Entry 9OC4 (electron microscopy, 2.10 A resolution); this record covers chains B and D of the 4 polymer chains in the assembly.

== Chain B ==
Name: Potassium-transporting ATPase ATP-binding subunit
Source organism: Escherichia coli K-12
Notes: EC 7.2.2.6
UniProtKB: P03960 (KDPB_ECOLI); residues 1-682 here = UniProt positions 1-682
Amino-acid sequence (682 residues; numbered 1 to 682; the number before each row is that of its first residue):
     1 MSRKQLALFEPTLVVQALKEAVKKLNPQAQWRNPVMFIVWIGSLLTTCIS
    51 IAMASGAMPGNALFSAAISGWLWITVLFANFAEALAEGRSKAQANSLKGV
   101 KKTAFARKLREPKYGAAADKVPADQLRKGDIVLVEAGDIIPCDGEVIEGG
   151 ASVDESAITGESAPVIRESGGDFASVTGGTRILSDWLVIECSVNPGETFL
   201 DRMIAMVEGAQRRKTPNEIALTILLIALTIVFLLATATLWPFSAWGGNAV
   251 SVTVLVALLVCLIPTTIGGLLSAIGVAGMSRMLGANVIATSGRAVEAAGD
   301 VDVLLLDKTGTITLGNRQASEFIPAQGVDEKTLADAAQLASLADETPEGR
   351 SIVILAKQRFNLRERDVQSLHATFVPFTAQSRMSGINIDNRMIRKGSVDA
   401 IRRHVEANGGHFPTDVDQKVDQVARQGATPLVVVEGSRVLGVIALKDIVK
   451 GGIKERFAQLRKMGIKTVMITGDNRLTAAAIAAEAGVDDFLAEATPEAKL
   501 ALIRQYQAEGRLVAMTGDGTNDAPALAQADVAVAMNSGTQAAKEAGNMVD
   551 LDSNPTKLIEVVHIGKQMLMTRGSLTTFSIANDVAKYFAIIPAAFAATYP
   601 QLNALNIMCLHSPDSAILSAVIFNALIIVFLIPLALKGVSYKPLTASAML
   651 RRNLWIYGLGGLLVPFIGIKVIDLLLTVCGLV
Disordered / not traced: 1
Cystine bridges: Cys-142/Cys-191
Modified residues: Asp-307 (aspartyl phosphate; PHD)
Metal / ion sites: K+: Val-260, Cys-261, Ile-263, Thr-265, Asn-624; Mg2+: Asp-307 (together with ADP)
Residues lining bound ligands:
  - 9Y0 ((2R)-3-(((2-aminoethoxy)(hydroxy)phosphoryl)oxy)-2-(palmitoyloxy)propyl (E)-octadec-9-enoate), molecule 1: Ile-41, Gly-42, Leu-45, Ile-49, Met-58, Pro-59, Leu-233, Thr-236, Ala-237, Thr-238, Trp-240, Pro-241, Val-252, Leu-255, Val-256, Leu-259
  - 9Y0, molecule 2: Leu-224, Thr-577, Ile-580, Ser-647, Arg-651, Leu-654, Trp-655, Gly-658, Leu-659, Leu-662
  - ADP (adenosine-5'-diphosphate): Asp-307, Lys-308, Thr-309, Arg-317, Asp-344, Thr-346, Glu-348, Phe-377, Arg-382, Met-383, Ser-384, Lys-395, Gly-396, Ser-397, Thr-429, Pro-430, Leu-431, Thr-471, Gly-472, Asp-473, Asn-474
Swiss-Prot annotation at these positions:
  - active site: Asp-307 (4-aspartylphosphate intermediate)
  - binding site (ATP): Asp-344, Glu-348, Phe-377 to Ser-384, Lys-395
  - binding site (Mg(2+)): Asp-518, Asp-522
  - modified residue: Ser-162 (Phosphoserine)
  - mutagenesis: Asp-300 (D300E/N: Does not affect formation of the phosphorylated intermediate), Asp-307 (D307E/N/Q: Unable to form a phosphorylated intermediate and lacks ATPase activity), Phe-377 (F377A: Loss of ATPase activity; F377Y: Slight decrease in ATPase activity), Ser-384 (S384A/T: Decrease in ATPase activity), Lys-395 (K395A: Strong decrease in ATPase activity), Asp-399 (D399A: Decrease in ATPase activity)
Reported in the primary citation:
  - catalytic residues: Asp-307
  - post-translational modification sites: Asp-307
  - post-translational modification sites: Ser-162 (citing earlier work)
  - contacts within the chain: Arg-3/Glu-161, Arg-3/Asp-552
  - catalytic residues: Glu-161 (citing earlier work)
  - K+ coordination: Val-260, Cys-261, Ile-263, Thr-265, Asn-624
  - mutagenesis - D583K, D583K/K586D, D583N, K586E, K586Q: abolished catalytic activity on K+
  - mutagenesis - L72D, D583A (30% of WT): decreased catalytic activity on K+
  - mutagenesis - T75D, T75K: unchanged catalytic activity on K+
  - mutagenesis - T75D: decreased catalytic activity on basic pH
  - mutagenesis - T75K: increased catalytic activity on absence of K+

== Chain D ==
Name: Potassium-transporting ATPase KdpF subunit
Source organism: Escherichia coli K-12
UniProtKB: P36937 (KDPF_ECOLI); numbering as in UniProt (aligned over 1-29)
Amino-acid sequence (29 residues; numbered 1 to 29; the number before each row is that of its first residue):
     1 MSAGVITGVLLVFLLLGYLVYALINAEAF
Residues lining bound ligands: 9Y0 ((2R)-3-(((2-aminoethoxy)(hydroxy)phosphoryl)oxy)-2-(palmitoyloxy)propyl (E)-octadec-9-enoate): Gly-4, Val-5, Thr-7, Gly-8, Val-9, Leu-11, Val-12, Phe-13, Leu-15

== Interface between chain B and chain D ==
Pairs across the interface (25):
  Trp-31(B) with Tyr-18(D), hydrogen bond (backbone-side chain); Phe-29(D)
  Arg-32(B) with Ala-28(D); Phe-29(D)
  Pro-34(B) with Tyr-18(D); Leu-19(D), hydrophobic
  Phe-37(B) with Tyr-18(D)
  Lys-214(B) with Phe-29(D)
  Ile-219(B) with Ala-26(D), hydrophobic; Glu-27(D)
  Ile-223(B) with Leu-23(D); Ala-26(D), hydrophobic
  Ile-226(B) with Leu-19(D); Ala-22(D); Leu-23(D), hydrophobic
  Ala-227(B) with Leu-23(D)
  Thr-229(B) with Leu-19(D)
  Ile-230(B) with Leu-16(D), hydrophobic; Leu-19(D), hydrophobic
  Leu-233(B) with Leu-15(D), hydrophobic; Leu-16(D), hydrophobic; Leu-19(D), hydrophobic
  Leu-234(B) with Leu-16(D), hydrophobic
  Ala-237(B) with Val-12(D), hydrophobic
  Trp-240(B) with Val-5(D), hydrophobic
Also at the interface, not in a pair above, chain B (20 interface residues in all): Gln-30, Asn-33, Ile-38, Ile-41, Leu-45
Also at the interface, not in a pair above, chain D (14 interface residues in all): Leu-11, Val-20

== Summary ==
20 residues of chain B face 14 of chain D across their interface, with 1 hydrogen bond. The hydrogen-bonded
pair is Trp-31(B)/Tyr-18(D). The paper reports catalytic residues Asp-307(B) and Glu-161(B); D583K,
D583K/K586D and D583N of chain B, among others, abolish catalytic activity on K+; 9 substitutions were tested
in all.
Here chain B is Potassium-transporting ATPase ATP-binding subunit and chain D is Potassium-transporting ATPase
KdpF subunit, both from Escherichia coli K-12. Entry 9OC4 (High-resolution cryo-EM structure of KdpFABC in the
E1P-ADP state in lipid nanodisc) was determined by electron microscopy.
